Entry 9MWY (X-ray diffraction, 3.28 A resolution); this record covers chains D and H of the 6 polymer chains in the assembly.

Chain D:
Protein: Friend leukemia integration 1 transcription factor
Source organism: Homo sapiens
Notes: fragment: DNA-binding domain (residues 259-399)
Reference sequence: Q01543 (FLI1_HUMAN); residue numbers follow UniProt; this construct covers 259-399
Amino-acid sequence (145 residues; row label = number of the first residue in the row):
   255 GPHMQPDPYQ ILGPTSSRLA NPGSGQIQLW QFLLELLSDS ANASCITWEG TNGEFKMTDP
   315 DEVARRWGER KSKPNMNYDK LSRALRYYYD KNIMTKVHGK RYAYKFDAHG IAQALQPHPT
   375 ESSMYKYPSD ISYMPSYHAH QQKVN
Disordered / not traced: 255-270, 276-279, 374-399
Sequence notes: expression tag (255-258); engineered mutation Ala362 (Phe in Q01543)
Swiss-Prot annotation at these positions:
  - DNA-binding region: Ile281 to Asp361 (ETS)

Chain H:
Molecule: 25-mer DNA containing four contiguous GGAA sites, top strand
Sequence (25 nucleotides; row label = number of the first residue in the row):
     3 CGCACTTCCT TCCTTCCTTC CGGTC

Interface between chain D and chain H:
Pairs across the interface (16):
  Gln282(D) with DC14(H), phosphate contact; DC15(H), phosphate contact
  Leu283(D) with DC15(H), hydrogen bond to the phosphate
  Trp321(D) with DT16(H), hydrogen bond to the phosphate
  Lys325(D) with DT16(H), phosphate contact
  Lys327(D) with DT16(H), phosphate contact; DT17(H), phosphate contact
  Met330(D) with DT16(H), phosphate contact; DT17(H), phosphate contact
  Lys334(D) with DT17(H), salt bridge to the phosphate
  Arg337(D) with DT17(H), base contact; DC18(H), base contact
  Ala338(D) with DC15(H), sugar contact; DT16(H), phosphate contact
  Tyr342(D) with DC15(H), hydrogen bond to the phosphate
  Lys345(D) with DC14(H), salt bridge to the phosphate
Interface residues without a listed pair, chain D (14 interface residues in all): Ile281, Asn329, Tyr341

Overview:
The interface between chain D and chain H involves 14 residues on one side and 5 on the other, with 3 hydrogen
bonds and 2 salt bridges. Among the polar pairs are Leu283(D)-DC15(H), Trp321(D)-DT16(H) and
Tyr342(D)-DC15(H).
Chain D is Friend leukemia integration 1 transcription factor (Homo sapiens) and chain H is a 25-mer DNA
containing four contiguous GGAA sites, top strand; the structure, Crystal structure of the DNA binding domain
of FLI1 in complex with a DNA containing four ..., was determined by X-ray diffraction together with 9CP6,
9MX8, 9MX9 and 9MXA from the same study.
